Entry 4GYW (X-ray diffraction, 1.70 A resolution); this record covers chains C and D.

== Chain C ==
Name: UDP-N-acetylglucosamine--peptide N-acetylglucosaminyltransferase 110 kDa subunit
Organism: Homo sapiens
Notes: EC 2.4.1.255
Reference sequence: O15294 (OGT1_HUMAN); residues 313-1031 here correspond to UniProt positions 323-1041 (UniProt number = residue number + 10)
Amino-acid sequence (723 residues; row label = number of the first residue in the row):
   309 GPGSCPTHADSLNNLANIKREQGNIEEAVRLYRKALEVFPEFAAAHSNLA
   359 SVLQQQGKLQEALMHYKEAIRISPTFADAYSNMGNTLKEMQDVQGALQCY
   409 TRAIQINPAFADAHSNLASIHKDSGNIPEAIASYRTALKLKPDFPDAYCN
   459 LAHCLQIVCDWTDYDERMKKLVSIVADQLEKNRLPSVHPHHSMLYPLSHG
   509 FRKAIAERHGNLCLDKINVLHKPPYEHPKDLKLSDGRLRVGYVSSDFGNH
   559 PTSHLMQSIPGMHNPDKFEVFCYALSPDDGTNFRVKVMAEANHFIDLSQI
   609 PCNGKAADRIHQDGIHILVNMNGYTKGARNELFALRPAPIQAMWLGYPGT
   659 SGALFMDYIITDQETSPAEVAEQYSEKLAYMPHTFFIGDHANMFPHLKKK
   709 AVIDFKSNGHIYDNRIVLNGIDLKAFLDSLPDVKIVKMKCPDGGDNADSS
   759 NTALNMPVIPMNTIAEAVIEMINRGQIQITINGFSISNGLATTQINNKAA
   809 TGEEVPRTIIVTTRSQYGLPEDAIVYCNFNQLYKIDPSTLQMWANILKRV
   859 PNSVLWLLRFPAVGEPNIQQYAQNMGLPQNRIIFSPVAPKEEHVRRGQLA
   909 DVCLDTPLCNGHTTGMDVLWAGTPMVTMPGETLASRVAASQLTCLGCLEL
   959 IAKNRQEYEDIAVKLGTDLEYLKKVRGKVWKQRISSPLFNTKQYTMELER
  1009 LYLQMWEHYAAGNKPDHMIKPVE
Unresolved in the structure: 309-335, 715-717, 747-762, 1029-1031
Construct notes: expression tag (309-312)
Small-molecule neighbours:
  - N-acetylglucosamine (NAG; 2-acetamido-2-deoxy-beta-D-glucopyranose): His498, Met501, His558, Pro559, Thr560, Leu563, Leu653, Gly654, Pro656, Phe694, Tyr841, Lys842, Cys917, His920, Thr921
  - UDP (uridine-5'-diphosphate): Pro559, His562, Phe837, Asn838, Gln839, Lys842, Leu866, Phe868, Val895, Ala896, Pro897, Lys898, His901, Arg904, Gly919, His920, Thr921, Thr922, Asp925
UniProt features mapped onto this chain:
  - region: Lys981 to Lys1000 (Required for phosphatidylinositol 3,4,5-triphosphate binding)
  - motif: Asp454 to Tyr456 (DFP motif), Lys477 to Pro493 (Nuclear localization signal)
  - active site: His498 (Proton acceptor)
  - binding site (UDP): Gln839, Lys842, Ala896 to Lys898, His901 to Arg904, His920 to Thr922, Asp925
  - modified residue: Thr444 (Phosphothreonine), Tyr979 (Phosphotyrosine)
  - glycosylation: Ser389 (O-linked (GlcNAc) serine)
What the authors report for this chain:
  - binding site for UDP: Lys842, Thr921
  - catalytic residues: Lys842, Thr921
  - catalytic residues: His498, Asp554, His558 (proposed by the authors, not directly observed)

== Chain D ==
Name: Casein kinase II subunit alpha
Notes: EC 2.7.11.1
Reference sequence: P68400 (CSK21_HUMAN); residues 14-26 here correspond to UniProt positions 340-352 (UniProt number = residue number + 326)
Amino-acid sequence (14 residues; each row starts with the number of its first residue):
    13 YPGGSTPVSSANMM
Construct notes: expression tag (13)
Covalent attachments: N-acetylglucosamine (NAG) linked to Ser21
Small-molecule neighbours: UDP (uridine-5'-diphosphate): Thr18, Pro19, Val20
UniProt features mapped onto this chain:
  - modified residue: Thr18 (Phosphothreonine)

== Chain C / chain D interface ==
Residue-residue contacts (27; chain C residue first):
  Asp431(C) with Met25(D)
  Ser494(C) with Met26(D)
  His496(C) with Ala23(D); Asn24(D), hydrogen bond; Met26(D)
  His498(C) with Ala23(D)
  His499(C) with Ala23(D)
  His517(C) with Met26(D), hydrogen bond
  Asn557(C) with Pro19(D)
  His558(C) with Pro19(D); Val20(D), hydrogen bond (side chain-backbone)
  Pro559(C) with Pro19(D)
  Tyr632(C) with Ala23(D); Asn24(D)
  Thr633(C) with Ser22(D); Asn24(D)
  Lys634(C) with Ser22(D), hydrogen bond (backbone-backbone); Ala23(D); Asn24(D)
  Asn805(C) with Tyr13(D)
  Gln839(C) with Val20(D)
  Phe868(C) with Val20(D), hydrophobic
  Val895(C) with Tyr13(D); Pro14(D); Thr18(D)
  Ala896(C) with Tyr13(D)
  Pro897(C) with Tyr13(D), hydrophobic
Also at the interface, not in a pair above, chain C (25 interface residues in all): Lys396, Pro493, Val495, Ala636, Thr801, Thr809, Pro894
Also at the interface, not in a pair above, chain D (11 interface residues in all): Ser21

== Overview ==
Chain C and chain D form an interface of 25 and 11 residues respectively, with 4 hydrogen bonds. Polar pairs
include His496(C)-Asn24(D), His517(C)-Met26(D) and His558(C)-Val20(D). UDP is bound between chain C and chain
D. The paper reports catalytic residues Lys842(C), Thr921(C) and His498(C) among others; a binding site for
UDP at Lys842(C) and Thr921(C).
Here chain C is UDP-N-acetylglucosamine--peptide N-acetylglucosaminyltransferase 110 kDa subunit (Homo
sapiens) and chain D is Casein kinase II subunit alpha. Entry 4GYW (Crystal structure of human O-GlcNAc
Transferase in complex with UDP and a glycopeptide) was determined by X-ray diffraction (same publication as
4GYY, 4GZ3, 4GZ5 and 4GZ6).
